PDB entry 8JKS | X-ray diffraction, 3.30 A resolution | chains A and C of the 4 polymer chains in the assembly

== Chain A ==
Molecule: GAGA-Forward
Sequence (19 nucleotides; row label = number of the first residue in the row):
     1 CAACTGAGACCGAGAAACC

== Chain C ==
Protein: Interferon regulatory factor 4
Source organism: Homo sapiens
Notes: fragment: DNA-binding domain
UniProtKB: F2Z3D5 (F2Z3D5_HUMAN); numbering as in UniProt (aligned over 20-135)
Amino-acid sequence (116 residues; each row starts with the number of its first residue):
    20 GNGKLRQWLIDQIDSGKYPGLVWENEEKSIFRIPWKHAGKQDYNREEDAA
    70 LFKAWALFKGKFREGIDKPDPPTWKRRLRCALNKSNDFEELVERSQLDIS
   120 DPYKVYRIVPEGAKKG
Disordered / not traced: 20, 130-135
Construct notes: engineered mutation Arg-95 (Thr in F2Z3D5)

== How chain A and chain C interact ==
Pairs across the interface (12; chain A residue first):
  DA3(A) / His-56(C)  phosphate contact
  DA3(A) / Ala-57(C)  phosphate contact
  DA3(A) / Pro-91(C)  phosphate contact
  DC4(A) / Lys-55(C)  phosphate contact
  DC4(A) / His-56(C)  sugar contact
  DC4(A) / Ala-57(C)  hydrogen bond to the phosphate
  DC4(A) / Pro-91(C)  phosphate contact
  DC4(A) / Lys-94(C)  salt bridge to the phosphate
  DT5(A) / Trp-54(C)  hydrogen bond to the phosphate
  DT5(A) / Arg-98(C)  salt bridge to the phosphate
  DG6(A) / Arg-98(C)  salt bridge to the phosphate
  DG6(A) / Asn-102(C)  hydrogen bond to the phosphate
Also at the interface, not in a pair above, chain A (5 interface residues in all): DA7
Also at the interface, not in a pair above, chain C (11 interface residues in all): Arg-95, Cys-99, Lys-123

== Overview ==
5 residues of chain A and 11 residues of chain C are in contact, with 3 hydrogen bonds and 3 salt bridges.
Polar pairs include DC4(A)/Ala-57(C), DT5(A)/Trp-54(C) and DG6(A)/Asn-102(C).
Chain A is GAGA-Forward and chain C is Interferon regulatory factor 4 (Homo sapiens); the structure, T95R
mutant IRF4 DNA-binding domain bound to an DNA containing GAGA motif, was determined by X-ray diffraction
together with 8JKL, 8JKN, 8JKO and 8JKQ from the same study.
